Entry 3E0W (X-ray diffraction, 3.10 A resolution); this record covers chain A.

Chain A:
Name: Pyruvate kinase
Source organism: Leishmania mexicana
Notes: EC 2.7.1.40
UniProtKB: Q27686 (KPYK_LEIME); residues 0-498 here correspond to UniProt positions 1-499 (UniProt number = residue number + 1)
Amino-acid sequence (539 residues; numbered -40 to 498; the number before each row is that of its first residue; numbers below 1 keep their minus sign (Met-40 is residue -40)):
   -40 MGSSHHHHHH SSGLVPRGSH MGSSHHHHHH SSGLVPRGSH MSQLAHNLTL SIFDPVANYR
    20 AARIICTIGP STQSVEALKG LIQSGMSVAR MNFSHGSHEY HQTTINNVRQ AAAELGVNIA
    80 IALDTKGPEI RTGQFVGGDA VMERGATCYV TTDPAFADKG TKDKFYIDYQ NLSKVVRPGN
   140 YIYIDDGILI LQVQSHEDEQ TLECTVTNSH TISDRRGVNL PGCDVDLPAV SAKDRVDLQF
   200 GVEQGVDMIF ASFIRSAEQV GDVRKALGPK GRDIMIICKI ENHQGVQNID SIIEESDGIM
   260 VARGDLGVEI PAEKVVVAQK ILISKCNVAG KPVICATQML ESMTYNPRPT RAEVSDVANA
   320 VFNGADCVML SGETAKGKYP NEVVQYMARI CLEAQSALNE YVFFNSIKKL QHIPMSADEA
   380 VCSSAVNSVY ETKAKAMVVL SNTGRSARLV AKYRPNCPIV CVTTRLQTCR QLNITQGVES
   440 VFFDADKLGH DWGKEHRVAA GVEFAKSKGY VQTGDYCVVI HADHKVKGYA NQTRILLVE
Disordered / not traced: -40 to 6, 483-489
Sequence notes: expression tag (-40 to -1); conflict Ser382 (Gly383 in Q27686), Tyr389 (Ser390 in Q27686), Arg404 (Ala405 in Q27686), Ser405 (Gly406 in Q27686); engineered mutation Trp451 (Glu452 in Q27686)
UniProt features mapped onto this chain:
  - binding site (substrate): Arg49, Gly263, Asp264, Thr296
  - binding site (ATP): Asn51 to His54, Arg90
  - binding site (K(+)): Asn51, Ser53, Asp83, Thr84
  - binding site (Mg(2+)): Glu240, Asp264
  - site: Lys238 (Transition state stabilizer)

Overview:
UniProt lists 4 substrate-binding residues, 5 ATP-binding residues, 4 K+-binding residues and Mg2+-binding
residues Glu240 and Asp264.
Chain A is Pyruvate kinase (Leishmania mexicana); the structure, Crystal structure of pyruvate kinase from
Leishmania mexicana, was determined by X-ray diffraction (same publication as 3E0V).
